Entry 1Q9Y (X-ray diffraction, 2.80 A resolution); this record covers chains T and A of the 3 polymer chains in the assembly.

# Chain T
Molecule: 18-nt DNA strand
Sequence (18 nucleotides; row label = number of the first residue in the row):
   907 ACGGGTAAGC AGTCCGCG
Modified positions: 8OG (8-oxo-2'-deoxy-guanosine-5'-monophosphate) at position 909

# Chain A
Name: DNA polymerase
Source organism: Enterobacteria phage RB69
Notes: EC 2.7.7.7
UniProt: Q38087 (DPOL_BPR69); residues 4-906 here correspond to UniProt positions 1-903 (UniProt number = residue number - 3)
Chain sequence (906 residues; each row starts with the number of its first residue):
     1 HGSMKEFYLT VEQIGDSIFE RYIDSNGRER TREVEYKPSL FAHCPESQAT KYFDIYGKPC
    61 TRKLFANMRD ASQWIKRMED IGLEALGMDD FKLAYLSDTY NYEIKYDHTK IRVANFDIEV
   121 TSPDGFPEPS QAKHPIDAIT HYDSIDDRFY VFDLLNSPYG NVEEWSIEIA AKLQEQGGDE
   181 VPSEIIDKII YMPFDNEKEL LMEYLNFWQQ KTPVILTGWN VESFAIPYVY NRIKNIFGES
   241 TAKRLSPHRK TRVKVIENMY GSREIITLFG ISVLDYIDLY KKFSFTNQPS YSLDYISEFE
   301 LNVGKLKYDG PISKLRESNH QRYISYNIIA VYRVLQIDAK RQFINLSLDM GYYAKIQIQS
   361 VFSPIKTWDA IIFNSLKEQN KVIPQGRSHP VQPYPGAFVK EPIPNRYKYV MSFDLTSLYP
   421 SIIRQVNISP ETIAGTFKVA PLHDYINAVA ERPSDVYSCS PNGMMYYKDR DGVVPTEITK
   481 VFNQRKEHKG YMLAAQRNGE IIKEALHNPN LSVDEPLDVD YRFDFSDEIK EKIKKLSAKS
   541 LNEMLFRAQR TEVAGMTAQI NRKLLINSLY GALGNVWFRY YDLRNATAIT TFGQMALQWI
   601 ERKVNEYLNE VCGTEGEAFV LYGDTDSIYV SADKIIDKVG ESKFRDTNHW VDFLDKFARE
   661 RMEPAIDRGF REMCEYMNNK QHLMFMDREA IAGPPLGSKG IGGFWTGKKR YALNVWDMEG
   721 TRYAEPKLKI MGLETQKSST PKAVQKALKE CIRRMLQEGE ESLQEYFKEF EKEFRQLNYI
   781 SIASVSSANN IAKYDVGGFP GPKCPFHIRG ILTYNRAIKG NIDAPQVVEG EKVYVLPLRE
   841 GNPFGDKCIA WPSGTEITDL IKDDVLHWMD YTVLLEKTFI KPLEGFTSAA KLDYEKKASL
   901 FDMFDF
Unresolved in the structure: 903-906
Differences from the reference sequence: cloning artifact (1-3); engineered mutation Ala-225 (Asp222 in Q38087), Ala-330 (Asp327 in Q38087)
Swiss-Prot annotation at these positions:
  - region: Thr-251 to Thr-267 (Beta hairpin), Lys-708 to Tyr-711 (Binding of DNA in B-conformation), Leu-900 to Phe-906 (Interaction with the polymerase clamp)
  - binding site (Mg(2+)): Asp-117, Glu-119, Asp-414, Leu-415, Asp-626
  - binding site (substrate): Ser-417 to Tyr-419, Arg-485, Lys-563
  - site: Asp-624 (Optimization of metal coordination by the polymerase active site), Lys-709 (Optimization of metal coordination by the polymerase active site), Asp-717 (Essential for viral replication)
Metal / ion sites: Ca2+ site 1: Asp-414, Leu-415, Asp-626 (together with 2'-deoxycytidine-5'-triphosphate); Ca2+ site 2: Asp-414, Asp-626 (together with 2'-deoxycytidine-5'-triphosphate); Ca2+ site 3: Asp-414, Glu-689
Small-molecule neighbours: 2'-deoxycytidine-5'-triphosphate (DCP): Asp-414, Leu-415, Thr-416, Ser-417, Leu-418, Tyr-419, Pro-420, Arg-485, Lys-489, Lys-563, Asn-567, Tyr-570, Thr-625, Asp-626
From the paper describing this entry:
  - binding site for 2'-deoxycytidine-5'-triphosphate: Leu-418, Tyr-419, Arg-485, Lys-489, Lys-563, Asn-567, Tyr-570
  - binding site for the 18-nt DNA strand (chain T): Tyr-570, Gly-571
  - Ca2+ coordination: Asp-414, Asp-626
  - conformationally variable residues (loop rearrangement): Asn-258 to Ser-262

# Interface between chain T and chain A
Pairs across the interface (44; chain T residue first):
  DA907(T) / Trp-577(A)  sugar contact
  DC908(T) / Ser-363(A)  phosphate contact
  DC908(T) / Ile-365(A)  phosphate contact
  DC908(T) / Asn-575(A)  phosphate contact
  DC908(T) / Trp-577(A)  sugar contact
  8OG_909(T) / Ser-363(A)  hydrogen bond to the phosphate
  8OG_909(T) / Pro-364(A)  phosphate contact
  8OG_909(T) / Ile-365(A)  hydrogen bond to the phosphate
  8OG_909(T) / Leu-564(A)  base contact
  8OG_909(T) / Asn-567(A)  hydrogen bond to the base
  8OG_909(T) / Ser-568(A)  hydrogen bond to the base
  8OG_909(T) / Tyr-570(A)  base contact
  8OG_909(T) / Gly-571(A)  base contact
  8OG_909(T) / Ala-572(A)  sugar contact
  8OG_909(T) / Asn-575(A)  hydrogen bond to the phosphate
  DG910(T) / Tyr-394(A)  sugar contact
  DG910(T) / Tyr-570(A)  sugar contact
  DG910(T) / Gly-571(A)  sugar contact
  DG910(T) / Gly-574(A)  sugar contact
  DG910(T) / Asn-575(A)  hydrogen bond to the phosphate
  DG911(T) / Tyr-394(A)  sugar contact
  DG911(T) / Pro-395(A)  phosphate contact
  DG911(T) / Gly-396(A)  hydrogen bond to the phosphate
  DG911(T) / Lys-709(A)  base contact
  DT912(T) / Pro-395(A)  phosphate contact
  DT912(T) / Gly-396(A)  hydrogen bond to the phosphate
  DT912(T) / Ala-397(A)  sugar contact
  DT912(T) / Val-399(A)  phosphate contact
  DT912(T) / Lys-709(A)  hydrogen bond to the base
  DA913(T) / Val-399(A)  phosphate contact
  DA913(T) / Lys-708(A)  salt bridge to the phosphate
  DA913(T) / Lys-709(A)  sugar contact
  DA914(T) / Lys-708(A)  sugar contact
  DA914(T) / Arg-710(A)  phosphate contact
  DG915(T) / Arg-710(A)  salt bridge to the phosphate
  DG915(T) / Glu-734(A)  sugar contact
  DC916(T) / Lys-881(A)  salt bridge to the phosphate
  DA917(T) / Phe-806(A)  sugar contact
  DA917(T) / Lys-877(A)  salt bridge to the phosphate
  DG918(T) / Lys-803(A)  phosphate contact
  DG918(T) / Cys-804(A)  sugar contact
  DG918(T) / Lys-847(A)  salt bridge to the phosphate
  DT919(T) / Pro-802(A)  phosphate contact
  DT919(T) / Lys-803(A)  hydrogen bond to the phosphate
Also at the interface, not in a pair above, chain A (34 interface residues in all): Phe-362, Gln-392, Glu-401, Lys-737, Gly-801, Arg-809

# Summary
The interface between chain T and chain A involves 13 residues on one side and 34 on the other; the contacts
include 10 hydrogen bonds and 5 salt bridges. Polar pairs include 8OG_909(T)/Asn-567(A), 8OG_909(T)/Ser-568(A)
and DT912(T)/Lys-709(A). The paper reports a binding site for 2'-deoxycytidine-5'-triphosphate at Leu-418(A),
Tyr-419(A) and Arg-485(A) among others; a binding site for the 18-nt DNA strand (chain T) at Tyr-570(A) and
Gly-571(A).
Chain T is an 18-nt DNA strand and chain A is DNA polymerase (Enterobacteria phage RB69); the structure,
Crystal structure of enterobacteria phage RB69 GP43 DNA polymerase complexed with 8-oxoguanosine containing
DNA, was determined by X-ray diffraction, deposited together with 1Q9X.
